7SOI - chain A; structure by X-ray diffraction, 2.00 A resolution.

== Chain A ==
Molecule: Lipoxygenase
From: Glycine max
Notes: EC 1.13.11.-
Reference sequence: B3TDK4 (B3TDK4_SOYBN); residues 1-839 here = UniProt positions 1-839
Amino-acid sequence (839 residues; row label = number of the first residue in the row):
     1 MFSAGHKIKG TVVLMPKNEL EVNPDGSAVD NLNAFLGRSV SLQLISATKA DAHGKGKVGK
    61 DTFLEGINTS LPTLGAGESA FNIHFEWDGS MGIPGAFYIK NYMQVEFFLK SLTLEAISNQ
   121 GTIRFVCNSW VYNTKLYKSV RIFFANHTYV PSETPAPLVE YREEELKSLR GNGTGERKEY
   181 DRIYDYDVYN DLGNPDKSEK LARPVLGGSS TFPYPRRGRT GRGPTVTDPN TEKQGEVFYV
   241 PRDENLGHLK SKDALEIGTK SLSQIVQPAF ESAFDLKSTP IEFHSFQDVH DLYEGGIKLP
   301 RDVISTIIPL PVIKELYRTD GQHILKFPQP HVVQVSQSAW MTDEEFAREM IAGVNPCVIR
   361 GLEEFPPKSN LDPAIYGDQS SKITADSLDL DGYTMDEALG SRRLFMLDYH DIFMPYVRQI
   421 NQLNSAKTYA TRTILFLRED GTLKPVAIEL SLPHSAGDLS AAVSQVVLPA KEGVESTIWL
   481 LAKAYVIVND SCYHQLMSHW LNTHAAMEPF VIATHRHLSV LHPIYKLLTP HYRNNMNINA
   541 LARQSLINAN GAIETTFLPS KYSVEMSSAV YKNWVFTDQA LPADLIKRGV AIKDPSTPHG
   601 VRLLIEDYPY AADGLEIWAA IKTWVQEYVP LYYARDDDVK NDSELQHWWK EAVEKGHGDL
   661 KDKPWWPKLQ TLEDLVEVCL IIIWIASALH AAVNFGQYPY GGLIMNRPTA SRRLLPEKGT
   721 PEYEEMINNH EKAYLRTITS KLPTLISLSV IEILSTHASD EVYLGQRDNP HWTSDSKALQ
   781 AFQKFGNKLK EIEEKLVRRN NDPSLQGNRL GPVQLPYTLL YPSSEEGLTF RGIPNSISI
Disordered / not traced: 1-5, 23-30, 455-462
Differences from the reference sequence: engineered mutation Ala552 (Ile in B3TDK4)
Metal / ion sites: Fe ion: His499, His504, His690, Ile839
What the authors report for this chain:
  - mutagenesis - I552A: decreased catalytic activity
  - mutagenesis - I552A (Tm change 4 degC), I553G (Tm change 4 degC): decreased stability
  - mutagenesis - L546A, L546A/L754A: unchanged stability
  - conformationally variable residues (order/disorder transition, side-chain flip): Leu262, Leu546, Ile746, Val750
  - Fe ion coordination: Ile839 (citing earlier work)
  - catalytic residues: Leu546 (proposed by the authors, not directly observed)

== Summary ==
His499, His504, His690 and Ile839 form the Fe ion site. The paper reports the catalytic residue Leu546; I552A
and I553G reduce stability; 4 substitutions were tested in all.
Chain A is Lipoxygenase (Glycine max); the structure, Structure of I552A Soybean Lipoxygenase at 277K, was
determined by X-ray diffraction (same publication as 7SOJ).
